6J1R - chain B; structure by X-ray diffraction, 1.60 A resolution.

Chain B:
Molecule: Lipase B
Source organism: Pseudozyma antarctica
Notes: EC 3.1.1.3
UniProtKB: P41365 (LIPB_PSEA2); residues 1-317 here correspond to UniProt positions 26-342 (UniProt number = residue number + 25)
Amino-acid sequence (321 residues; numbered -3 to 317; the number before each row is that of its first residue; numbers below 1 keep their minus sign (Gly-3 is residue -3)):
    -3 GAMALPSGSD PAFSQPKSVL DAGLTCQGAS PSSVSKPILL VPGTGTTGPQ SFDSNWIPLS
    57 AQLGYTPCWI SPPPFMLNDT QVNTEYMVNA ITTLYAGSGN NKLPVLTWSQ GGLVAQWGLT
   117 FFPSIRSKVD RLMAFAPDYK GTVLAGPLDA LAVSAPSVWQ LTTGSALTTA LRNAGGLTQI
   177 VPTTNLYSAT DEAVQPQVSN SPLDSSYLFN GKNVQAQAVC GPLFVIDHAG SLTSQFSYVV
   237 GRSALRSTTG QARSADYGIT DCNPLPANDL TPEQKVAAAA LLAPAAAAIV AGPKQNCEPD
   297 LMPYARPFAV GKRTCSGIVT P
Unresolved in the structure: -3 to -2
Differences from the reference sequence: expression tag (-3 to 0); engineered mutation Ala57 (Thr82 in P41365), Thr89 (Ala114 in P41365), Leu157 (Gln182 in P41365), Ala189 (Ile214 in P41365)
UniProt features mapped onto this chain:
  - active site: Ser105, Asp187, His224
  - glycosylation: Asn74 (N-linked (GlcNAc...) asparagine)
Cystine bridges: Cys22-Cys64, Cys216-Cys258, Cys293-Cys311
Reported in the primary citation:
  - catalytic residues: Ser105, Asp187, His224
  - binding site for sulfate ion: Leu157, His224 (from molecular simulation)
  - specificity-determining residues: Leu157 (from molecular simulation)

Summary:
UniProt lists 3 active-site residues. The paper reports catalytic residues Ser105, Asp187 and His224; a
binding site for sulfate ion at Leu157 and His224.
Chain B is Lipase B (Pseudozyma antarctica); the structure, Crystal structure of Candida Antarctica Lipase B
mutant - RR, was determined by X-ray diffraction (same publication as 6J1P, 6J1Q, 6J1S and 6J1T).
